PDB entry 7PIS | electron microscopy, 15.00 A resolution (very low resolution: no residue pairs are listed; an interface is given only as per-side residue counts) | chains l and 3 of the 56 polymer chains in the assembly

# Chain l
Molecule: 50S ribosomal protein L16
Organism: Mycoplasma pneumoniae M129
Reference sequence: P41204 (RL16_MYCPN); numbering as in UniProt (aligned over 1-139)
Sequence (139 residues; each row starts with the number of its first residue):
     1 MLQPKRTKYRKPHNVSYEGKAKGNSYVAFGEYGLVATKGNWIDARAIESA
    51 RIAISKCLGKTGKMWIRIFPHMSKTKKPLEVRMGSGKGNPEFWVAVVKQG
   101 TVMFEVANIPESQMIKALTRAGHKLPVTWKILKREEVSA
Unresolved in the structure: 137-139

# Chain 3
Molecule: 23S ribosomal RNA
Organism: Mycoplasma pneumoniae M129
Sequence (2907 nucleotides; numbered 1 to 2907; the number before each row is that of its first residue):
     1 UACAAUAAGUUACUAAGGGCUUAUGGUGGAUGCCUUGGCACUAAUAGGCG
    51 AUGAAGGACGUGUUAACCUGCGAUAAGCUUCGGGUAGGUGGUAAGAACCU
   101 CAGAUCCGGAGAUUUCCGAAUGGAGCAAUCCGGUAGUUGGAAACAGCUAU
   151 CAUUAAUUGAUGAAUAAAUAGUCAAUUAAAGCAAUACGUGGUGAAGUGAA
   201 ACAUCUCAGUAGCCACAGGAAAAGAAAACGAAUGUGAUUCCGUGUGUAGU
   251 GGCGAGCGAAAGCGGAACAGGCCAAACUUAUCAUUAGAUAGGGGUUGUAG
   301 GGCUUGCAAUGUGGACUUGAAAACGAUAGAAGAAGCUGUUGGAAAGCAGC
   351 GCGCAAAAGGGUGAUAGCCCCGUAUUUGAAAUUGUUUUCAUACCUAGCGA
   401 GAUCCCUGAGUAGCUCGGAAAACGUUAUUUUGAGUGAAUCUGCCCAGACC
   451 AUUGGGUAAGCCUAAAUACUAAUUAGUGACCGAUAGCGAAACAGUACCGU
   501 GAGGGAAAGGUGAAAAGAACCCAGAGAUGGGAGUGAAAUAGAUUCUGAAA
   551 CCAUAUGCCUACAACGUGUCAGAGCACAUUAAUGUGUGAUGGCGUGCGUU
   601 UUGAAGUAUGAGCCGGCGAGUUAUGAUAGCAAGCGUUAGUUAACCAGGAG
   651 AUGGGGAGCUGUAGCGAAAGCGAGUUUUAAAAGAGCGUUUGUUUGUUAUU
   701 AUAGACCCGAAACGGGUUGAGCUAGUCAUGAGCAGGUUGAAGGUUGAGUA
   751 ACAUCAACUGGAGGACCGAACCGACUCUCGUUGAAACGAUAGCGGAUGAC
   801 UUGUGAUUAGGGGUGAAAUUCCAAUCGAAAUCCGUGAUAGCUGGUUCUCG
   851 UCGAAAUAGCUUUAAGGCUAGCGUGAGAUCACAAAUAAGUGGAGGUAAAG
   901 CUACUGAAUGUAUGAUGGCGCCACCUAGGCGUACUGAAUACAAUUAAACU
   951 CUGAAUGCCAUUUAUUUUAUUCUCGCAGUCAGACAGUGGGGGAUAAGCUU
  1001 CAUUGUCAAGAGGGGAAGAGCCCAGAUCAUUAAAUAAGGUCCCCAAAAUA
  1051 UACUAAGUGGAAAAGGAUGUGAAAGUGCUAAAACAGCAAGGAUGUUGGCU
  1101 UAGAAGCAGCCAUCGUUUAAAGAGUGCGUAACAGCUCACUUGUCGAGUGU
  1151 UUUUGCGCCGAAGAUGUAACGGGGCUAAGUAUAUUACCGAAUUUAUGGAU
  1201 AAGAUUUAUAUCUUGUGGUAGACGAGCGUUGUAUUGGAGUUGAAGUCAAA
  1251 GCGUGAGCAUUGGUGGAUCCAAUACAAGUGAGAAUGCCGGCAUGAGUAAC
  1301 GCUUGGGAGUGAGAAUCUCCCAAACCGAUUGACUAAGGUUUCCUGGACCA
  1351 GGGUCGUCCUUCCAGGGUUAGUCUGGACCUAAGCUGAGGCUGAAAAGCGU
  1401 AGGCGAUGGACAACAGGUUAAUAUUCCUGUACUUACAGUUAGACUGAUGG
  1451 AGUGACAAAGAAGGUUUUCCACCCCCAUAAUUGGAUUUGGGGAUAAAUCA
  1501 UAAGGUGGUACAAUAGGCAAAUCCGUUGUGCAUAACAUUGAGUGAUGAUG
  1551 UCGAGUGAAUGAGUGAUCAAGUAGCGAAGGUGGUAUUAAUCAUGCUUUCA
  1601 AGAAAAGCUUCUAGGGUUAAUCUAGCUGUAACCAGUACCGAGAACGAACA
  1651 CACGUAGUCAAGGAGAGGAUCCUAAGGUUAGCGAGUGAACUAUAGCCAAG
  1701 GAACUCUGCAAAUUAACCCCGUAAGUUAGCGAGAAGGGGUGCUUAUGUAA
  1751 AAGUAAGCCGCAGUGAAGAACGAGGGGGGACUGUUUAACUAAAACACAAC
  1801 UCUAUGCCAAACCGUAAGGUGAUGUAUAUGGGGUGACACCUGCCCAGUGC
  1851 UGGAAGGUUAAAGAAGGAGGUUAGCGCAAGCGAAGCUUUUAACUGAAGCC
  1901 CCAGUGAACGGCGGCCGUAACUAUAACGGUCCUAAGGUAGCGAAAUUCCU
  1951 AGUCGGGUAAAUUCCGUCCCGCUUGAAUGGUGUAACCAUCUCUUGACUGU
  2001 CUCGGCUAUAGACUCGGUGAAAUCCAGGUACGGGUGAAGACACCCGUUAG
  2051 GCGCAACGGGACGGAAAGACCCCGUGAAGCUUUACUGUAGCUUAAUAUUG
  2101 AUCAGGACAUUAUCAUGUAGAGAAUAGGUAGGAGCAAUCGAUGCAAGUUC
  2151 GCUAGGACUUGUUGAUGCGAAAGGUGGAAUACUACCCUUGGUUGUGUGCU
  2201 GUUCUAAUUGGUAACUGUUAUCCAGUUUCAAGACAGUGUUAGGUGGGCAG
  2251 UUUGACUGGGGCGGUCGCCUCCUAAAAGGUAACGGAGGCGUACAAAGGUA
  2301 CCUUCAGUACGGUUGGAAAUCGUAUGUAGAGUGUAAUGGUGUAAGGGUGC
  2351 UUGACUGUGAGACAUACAGGUCGAACAGGUGAGAAAUCAGGUCAUAGUGA
  2401 UCCGGUGGUCCAGUAUGGAAUGGCCAUCGCUCAACGGAUAAAAGCUACUC
  2451 CGGGGAUAACAGGCUGAUACUGCCCAAGAGUUCAUAUCGACGGCAGUGUU
  2501 UGGCACCUCGAUGUCGACUCAUCUCAUCCUCGAGCUGAAGCAGGUUCGAA
  2551 GGGUUCGGCUGUUCGCCGAUUAAAGAGAUACGUGAGUUGGGUUCAAACCG
  2601 UCGUGAGACAGGUUGGUCCCUAUCUAUUGUGCCCGUAGGAAGAUUGAAGA
  2651 GUGUUGCUUCUAGUACGAGAGGACCGAAGCGAGGACACCUCUUAUGCUCC
  2701 AGUUGUAGCGCCAGCUGCACCGCUGGGUAGUAACGUGUCUAUUAGAUAAA
  2751 CGCUGAAAGCAUCUAAGUGUGAAACUAUCUCAAAGAUUAAUCUUCCCAUU
  2801 UCGCAAGAAAGUAAGAGCCGUCAAAGACGAUGACGUUGAUAGGUUACAGG
  2851 UGUAAGCAUAGUGAUAUGUUGAGCUGAGUAAUACUAAUUGCUCGAGGACU
  2901 UAUUGGA
Unresolved in the structure: 1-7, 923-927, 1560-1569, 2901-2907

# How chain l and chain 3 interact
At this resolution (15 A) residue pairs are not listed: 64 residues of chain l and 54 of chain 3 lie at the interface.

# Overview
64 residues of chain l and 54 residues of chain 3 are in contact.
Here chain l is 50S ribosomal protein L16 and chain 3 is 23S ribosomal RNA, both from Mycoplasma pneumoniae
M129. Entry 7PIS (70S ribosome with EF-G, A*- and P/E-site tRNAs in pseudouridimycin-treated Mycoplasma
pneumoniae cells) was determined by electron microscopy together with 7OOC, 7OOD, 7P6Z, 7PAH, 7PAI, 7PAJ and
23 further entries from the same study.
